Entry 4BS7 (X-ray diffraction, 1.70 A resolution); this record covers chain A.

== Chain A ==
Protein: Lysozyme C
Organism: Gallus gallus
Notes: EC 3.2.1.17
UniProt: P00698 (LYSC_CHICK); residues 1-129 here correspond to UniProt positions 19-147 (UniProt number = residue number + 18)
Sequence (129 residues; numbered 1 to 129; the number before each row is that of its first residue):
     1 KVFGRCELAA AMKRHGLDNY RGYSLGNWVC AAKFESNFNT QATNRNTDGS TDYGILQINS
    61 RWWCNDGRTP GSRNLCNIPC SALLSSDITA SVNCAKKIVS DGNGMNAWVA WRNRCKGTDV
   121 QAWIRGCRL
Disulfides: Cys6-Cys127, Cys30-Cys115, Cys64-Cys80, Cys76-Cys94
Swiss-Prot annotation at these positions:
  - active site: Glu35, Asp52
  - binding site (substrate): Asp101

== In short ==
UniProt lists active-site residues Glu35 and Asp52 and substrate-binding residue Asp101.
Chain A is Lysozyme C (Gallus gallus); the structure, Hen egg-white lysozyme structure, was determined by
X-ray diffraction together with 4BS3 from the same study.
